PDB entry 2W3U | X-ray diffraction, 1.96 A resolution | chain A

Chain A:
Name: Peptide deformylase
From: Escherichia coli
Notes: EC 3.5.1.31
UniProt: P0A6K3 (DEF_ECOLI); residues 1-168 here correspond to UniProt positions 2-169 (UniProt number = residue number + 1)
Sequence (188 residues; numbered 1 to 188; the number before each row is that of its first residue):
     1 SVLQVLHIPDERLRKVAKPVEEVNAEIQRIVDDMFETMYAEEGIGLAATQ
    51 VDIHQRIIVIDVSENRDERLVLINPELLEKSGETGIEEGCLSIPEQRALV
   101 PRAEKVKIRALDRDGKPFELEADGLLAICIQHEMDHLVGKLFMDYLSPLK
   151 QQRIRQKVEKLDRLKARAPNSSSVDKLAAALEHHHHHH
Not modelled in the structure: 166-188
Metal / ion sites: Ni2+: Cys-90, His-132, His-136 (together with formate)
UniProt features mapped onto this chain:
  - active site: Glu-133
  - binding site (Fe cation): Cys-90, His-132, His-136

In short:
Cys-90, His-132 and His-136 coordinate Ni2+. UniProt lists active-site residue Glu-133 and 3 Fe cation-binding
residues.
Chain A is Peptide deformylase (Escherichia coli); the structure, formate complex of the Ni-Form of E.coli
deformylase, was determined by X-ray diffraction, deposited together with 2W3T.
